Entry 8T3O (electron microscopy, 3.06 A resolution); this record covers chains R and A of the 5 polymer chains in the assembly.

# Chain R
Molecule: Free fatty acid receptor 4
From: Homo sapiens
UniProtKB: Q5NUL3 (FFAR4_HUMAN); residue numbers follow UniProt; this construct covers 22-146, 150-183, 191-328
Amino-acid sequence (297 residues; row label = number of the first residue in the row; note: 10 numbers in that range are skipped by the numbering (no residue carries them; nothing is unmodelled there)):
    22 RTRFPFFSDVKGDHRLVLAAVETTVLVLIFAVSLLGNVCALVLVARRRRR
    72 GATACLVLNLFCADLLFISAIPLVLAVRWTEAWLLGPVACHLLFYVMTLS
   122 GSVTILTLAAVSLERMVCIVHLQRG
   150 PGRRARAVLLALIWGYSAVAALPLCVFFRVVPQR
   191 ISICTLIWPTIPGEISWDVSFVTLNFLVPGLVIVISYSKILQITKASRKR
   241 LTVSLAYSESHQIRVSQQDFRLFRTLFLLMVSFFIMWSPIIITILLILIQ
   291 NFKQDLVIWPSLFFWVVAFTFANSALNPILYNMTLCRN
Disulfide bonds: Cys-111/Cys-194
Small-molecule neighbours:
  - Phosphatidylinositol-4-phosphate (2Y5; (2R)-1-{[(R)-hydroxy{[(1R,2R,3R,4R,5S,6R)-2,3,5,6-tetrahydroxy-4-(phosphonooxy)cyclohexyl]oxy}phosphoryl]oxy}-3-(octadecanoyloxy)propan-2-yl (5Z,8Z,11Z,14Z)-icosa-5,8,11,14-tetraenoate): Val-59, Leu-62, Val-63, Ala-66, Arg-69, Leu-79, Cys-83, Leu-86, Tyr-116, Leu-120, Leu-159, Trp-163
  - YN9 (3-{4-[(4-fluoro-4'-methyl[1,1'-biphenyl]-2-yl)methoxy]phenyl}propanoic acid): Phe-27, Phe-88, Phe-115, Met-118, Thr-119, Gly-122, Ser-123, Ile-126, Leu-173, Leu-196, Trp-198, Glu-204, Trp-207, Asp-208, Phe-211, Asn-215, Trp-277, Ile-280, Ile-281, Ile-284, Ile-287, Leu-288, Phe-303, Val-307, Thr-310
Swiss-Prot annotation at these positions:
  - natural variant: Arg-254 (R254H: Probable risk factor for obesity)
  - mutagenesis: Arg-99 (R99A: Impairs LCFA-induced intracellular calcium release), Arg-178 (R178A: Has no effect on LCFA-induced intracellular calcium release)
What the authors report for this chain:
  - mutagenesis - F115A, W207A, F211A, W277A: abolished signaling in response to YN9 (citing earlier work)
  - mutagenesis - F88A (10-fold), I280A (100-fold), F303H (10-fold): decreased signaling in response to YN9 (citing earlier work)
  - mutagenesis - W198A: abolished signaling in response to YN9
  - mutagenesis - F28A: abolished localization
  - mutagenesis - T119A, E204A, I284A: decreased signaling in response to YN9
  - binding site for YN9: Thr-119, Trp-198, Glu-204
  - mutagenesis - T119A (5- to 20-fold): decreased signaling in response to TUG-1197
  - mutagenesis - R22A, R22A/R24A, R24A, D208A, N291A: unchanged signaling in response to YN9
  - binding site for YN9: Phe-27, Ile-284, Ile-287 (from molecular simulation)
  - contacts within the chain: Asp-30/Arg-99, Glu-43/Arg-99, Arg-99/Phe-304 (cation-pi contact)
  - mutagenesis - R99Q: abolished signaling (citing earlier work)

# Chain A
Molecule: Guanine nucleotide-binding protein G(q)
From: Homo sapiens
Amino-acid sequence (230 residues; row label = number of the first residue in the row; note: 12 numbers in that range are skipped by the numbering (no residue carries them; nothing is unmodelled there)):
     5 VSAEDKAAAERSKMIDKNLREDGEKARRTLRLLLLGADNSGKSTIVKQM
    66 TSGIFETKFQVDKVNFHMFDVGGQRDERRKWIQCFNDVTAIIFVVDSSDY
   116 NRLQEALNDFKSIWNNRWLRTISVILFLNKQDLLAEKVLAGKSKIEDYFP
   166 EFARYTTPEDATPEPGEDPRVTRAKYFIRKEFVDISTASGDGRHICYPHF
   216 TCAVDTENARRIFNDCKDIILQMNLREYNLV

# How chain R and chain A interact
Contacting residue pairs (55):
  Thr-74(R) / Glu-242(A)
  Arg-136(R) / Tyr-243(A)  hydrogen bond (side chain-backbone)
  Cys-139(R) / Asn-239(A)
  Cys-139(R) / Tyr-243(A)  hydrogen bond
  Ile-140(R) / Leu-236(A)  hydrophobic
  Ile-140(R) / Asn-239(A)
  Ile-140(R) / Leu-240(A)  hydrophobic
  Ile-140(R) / Tyr-243(A)  hydrophobic
  Ile-140(R) / Leu-245(A)  hydrophobic
  Gln-144(R) / Ile-235(A)
  Gln-144(R) / Leu-236(A)
  Gln-144(R) / Asn-239(A)  hydrogen bond
  Arg-145(R) / Thr-33(A)  hydrogen bond (side chain-backbone)
  Arg-145(R) / Leu-34(A)
  Arg-145(R) / Thr-104(A)  hydrogen bond
  Arg-145(R) / Ile-235(A)
  Gly-146(R) / Arg-31(A)  hydrogen bond (backbone-side chain)
  Ile-233(R) / Leu-236(A)  hydrophobic
  Thr-234(R) / Leu-240(A)
  Ser-237(R) / Asp-233(A)
  Ser-237(R) / Leu-236(A)
  Arg-238(R) / Gln-237(A)
  Arg-240(R) / Tyr-212(A)
  Arg-240(R) / Asn-229(A)
  Arg-240(R) / Asp-230(A)  salt bridge
  Arg-240(R) / Asp-233(A)  salt bridge
  Leu-241(R) / Ile-210(A)  hydrophobic
  Leu-241(R) / Tyr-212(A)  hydrophobic
  Leu-245(R) / Arg-194(A)
  Leu-245(R) / Tyr-212(A)  hydrophobic
  Leu-245(R) / Pro-213(A)
  Leu-245(R) / His-214(A)
  Ala-246(R) / Tyr-191(A)
  Ala-246(R) / Arg-194(A)
  Tyr-247(R) / Val-198(A)
  Tyr-247(R) / Cys-211(A)  hydrogen bond (side chain-backbone)
  Tyr-247(R) / Pro-213(A)
  His-251(R) / Lys-195(A)
  His-251(R) / Val-198(A)
  His-251(R) / Asp-199(A)  salt bridge
  His-251(R) / Thr-202(A)
  Arg-254(R) / Thr-202(A)
  Val-255(R) / Thr-202(A)
  Gln-257(R) / Asp-206(A)  hydrogen bond (side chain-backbone)
  Gln-257(R) / Gly-207(A)
  Gln-258(R) / Gly-207(A)
  Gln-258(R) / Arg-241(A)
  Arg-261(R) / Val-246(A)
  Leu-262(R) / Leu-240(A)  hydrophobic
  Leu-262(R) / Leu-245(A)
  Thr-265(R) / Leu-245(A)
  Thr-324(R) / Asn-244(A)  hydrogen bond (side chain-backbone)
  Thr-324(R) / Leu-245(A)
  Thr-324(R) / Val-246(A)  hydrogen bond (side chain-backbone)
  Leu-325(R) / Asn-244(A)
Interface residues without a listed pair, chain R (28 interface residues in all): Glu-135, Ile-230
Interface residues without a listed pair, chain A (36 interface residues in all): Arg-32, Ser-201, Ala-203, Lys-232, Met-238
Interface features reported in the paper:
  - specific contacts: Arg-145(R)/Asn-239(A), Arg-145(R)/Ile-235(A) (backbone contact)

# In short
28 residues of chain R and 36 residues of chain A are in contact, with 10 hydrogen bonds and 3 salt bridges.
Among the polar pairs are Arg-240(R)/Asp-230(A), Arg-240(R)/Asp-233(A) and His-251(R)/Asp-199(A). The paper
describes a contact between Arg-145(R) and Asn-239(A); a backbone contact between Arg-145(R) and Ile-235(A).
From the paper: a binding site for YN9 at Thr-119(R), Trp-198(R) and Glu-204(R) among others; F88A, I280A and
F303H of chain R, among others, reduce signaling in response to YN9; 18 substitutions were tested in all.
Here chain R is Free fatty acid receptor 4 and chain A is Guanine nucleotide-binding protein G(q), both from
Homo sapiens. Entry 8T3O (Cryo-EM structure of the TUG-891 bound FFA4-Gq complex) was determined by electron
microscopy (same publication as 8T3Q, 8T3S and 8T3V).
